Entry 8YNN (electron microscopy, 3.97 A resolution); this record covers chains H and K of the 7 polymer chains in the assembly.

== Chain H (and K) ==
Molecule: CASP8 and FADD-like apoptosis regulator subunit p43
Source organism: Homo sapiens
Notes: chain K of this document is another copy of the same molecule, construct and numbering; everything in this record applies to it too
UniProtKB: O15519 (CFLAR_HUMAN); residues 1-181 here = UniProt positions 1-181
Sequence (181 residues; row label = number of the first residue in the row):
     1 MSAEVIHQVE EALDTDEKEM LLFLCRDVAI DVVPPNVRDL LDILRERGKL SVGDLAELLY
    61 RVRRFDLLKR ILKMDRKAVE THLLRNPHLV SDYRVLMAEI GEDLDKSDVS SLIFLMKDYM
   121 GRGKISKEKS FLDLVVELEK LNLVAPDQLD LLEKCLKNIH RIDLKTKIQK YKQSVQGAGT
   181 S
Not modelled in the structure: 1, 30-32, 176-181 (chain K: 176-181)

== How chain H and chain K interact ==
Pairs across the interface - 9 pairs, chain H then chain K:
  Ser110(H) - Arg38(K)  hydrogen bond
  Phe114(H) - Ala3(K)
  Phe114(H) - Ile6(K)  hydrophobic
  Phe114(H) - Arg38(K)
  Leu115(H) - Ala3(K)
  Leu115(H) - Glu4(K)
  Arg122(H) - Asp42(K)  salt bridge
  Arg122(H) - Arg45(K)
  Arg122(H) - Glu46(K)  salt bridge
Interface residues without a listed pair, chain H (5 interface residues in all): Asn158
Interface residues without a listed pair, chain K (8 interface residues in all): His7

== In short ==
Chain H and chain K form an interface of 5 and 8 residues respectively, with 1 hydrogen bond and 2 salt
bridges. Polar pairs include Arg122(H)-Asp42(K), Arg122(H)-Glu46(K) and Ser110(H)-Arg38(K).
Chain H and chain K are both CASP8 and FADD-like apoptosis regulator subunit p43 (Homo sapiens); the
structure, Structure of the Caspase-8/cFLIP death effector domain assembly, was determined by electron
microscopy (same publication as 8YM4, 8YM5, 8YM6, 8YNI, 8YNK, 8YNL and 8YNM).
